Entry 6AH5 (X-ray diffraction, 3.82 A resolution); this record covers chains A and C of the 3 polymer chains in the assembly.

Chain A (and C):
Molecule: P2X purinoceptor 3
Source organism: Homo sapiens
Notes: chain C of this document is another copy of the same molecule, construct and numbering; everything in this record applies to it too
UniProtKB: P56373 (P2RX3_HUMAN); residue numbers follow UniProt; this construct covers 17-363
Chain sequence (362 residues; row label = number of the first residue in the row):
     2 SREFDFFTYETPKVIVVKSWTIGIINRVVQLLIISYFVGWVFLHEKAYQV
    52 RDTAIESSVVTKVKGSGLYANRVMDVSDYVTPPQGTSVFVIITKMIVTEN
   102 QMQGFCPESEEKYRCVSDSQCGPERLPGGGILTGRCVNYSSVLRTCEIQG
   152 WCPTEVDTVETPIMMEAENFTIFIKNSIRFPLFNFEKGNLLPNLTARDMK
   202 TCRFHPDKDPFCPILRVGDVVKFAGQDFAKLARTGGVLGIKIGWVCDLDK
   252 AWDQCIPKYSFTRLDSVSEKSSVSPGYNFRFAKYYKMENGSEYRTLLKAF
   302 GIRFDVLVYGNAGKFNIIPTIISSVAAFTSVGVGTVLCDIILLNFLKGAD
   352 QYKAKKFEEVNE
Not modelled in the structure: 2-6
Disulfide bonds: Cys107-Cys153, Cys116-Cys137, Cys122-Cys147, Cys203-Cys213, Cys247-Cys256
Covalent attachments: N-acetylglucosamine (NAG) linked to Asn170, Asn194
Differences from the reference sequence: expression tag (2-16)
Bound ions: Mg2+: Asp158 (together with ATP)
Residues lining bound ligands:
  - ATP (adenosine-5'-triphosphate), molecule 1: Lys63, Val64, Lys65, Thr172, Ile173, Phe174, Met200, Ile215
  - ATP, molecule 2: Asp158, Val274, Ser275, Asn279, Arg281, Lys299
UniProt features mapped onto this chain:
  - binding site (ATP): Lys63, Lys65, Thr172, Ser275, Asn279, Arg281, Lys299
  - binding site (Mg(2+)): Glu111, Asp158
  - binding site (Ca(2+)): Asp158
  - glycosylation (N-linked (GlcNAc...) asparagine): Asn139, Asn170, Asn194, Asn290
  - mutagenesis: Val61 (V61R: Decreases sensitivity to the allosteric inhibitor AF-219), Lys176 (K176R: Does not affect the inhibition the allosteric inhibitor AF-219), Ser178 (S178F: Does not affect the inhibition the allosteric inhibitor AF-219), Gly189 (G189A: Abolishes the inhibition by the allosteric inhibitor AF-219), Asn190 (N190A: Decreases sensitivity to the allosteric inhibitor AF-219), Val238 (V238L: Decreases sensitivity to the allosteric inhibitor AF-219), Arg264 (R264A: Decreases sensitivity to the allosteric inhibitor AF-219), Leu265 (L265W: Decreases sensitivity to the allosteric inhibitor AF-219), Ser267 (S267A: Does not affect the inhibition he allosteric inhibitor AF-219)
From the paper describing this entry:
  - Mg2+ coordination: Asp158
  - conformationally variable residues (side-chain flip): Asp158
  - binding site for ATP: Lys63, Lys65, Phe174, Ser275, Asn279, Arg281, Lys299
  - mutagenesis - D158A: increased binding to ATP
  - mutagenesis - E156A, E156A/D158A, D158A: decreased signaling in response to Mg2+-ATP
  - mutagenesis - E109A, E111A: unchanged signaling in response to Mg2+-ATP
  - mutagenesis - E109A/E156A/D158A: abolished signaling in response to Mg2+-ATP
  - mutagenesis - E156A (0.8 +/- 0.1 uM), E156A/D158A (1.1 +/- 0.2 uM), D158A (1.0 +/- 0.1 uM): unchanged signaling in response to ATP

Chain A / chain C interface:
Pairs across the interface (96; chain A residue first):
  Glu11(A) with Phe358(C)
  Lys14(A) with Pro13(C); Lys14(C), hydrogen bond (backbone-backbone)
  Val15(A) with Thr12(C); Pro13(C), hydrophobic; Lys14(C)
  Ile16(A) with Glu11(C); Thr12(C), hydrogen bond (backbone-backbone)
  Val17(A) with Tyr10(C)
  Val18(A) with Thr9(C); Tyr10(C), hydrogen bond (backbone-backbone)
  Lys19(A) with Thr9(C)
  Ile23(A) with Tyr10(C), hydrophobic
  Gly24(A) with Phe8(C)
  Ile25(A) with Phe8(C), hydrophobic
  Asn27(A) with Tyr10(C)
  Arg28(A) with Phe8(C)
  Trp41(A) with Ile319(C), hydrophobic
  Thr82(A) with Gln85(C), hydrogen bond
  Pro83(A) with Gln85(C)
  Gln104(A) with Arg73(C); Val74(C), hydrogen bond (side chain-backbone)
  Leu127(A) with Asn170(C)
  Gly129(A) with Ser67(C)
  Gly130(A) with Ser67(C), hydrogen bond (backbone-side chain); Asp76(C)
  Gly131(A) with Ser67(C), hydrogen bond (backbone-side chain)
  Ile132(A) with Ser67(C); Leu69(C), hydrophobic
  Gln150(A) with Val74(C)
  Gly151(A) with Val74(C)
  Trp152(A) with Val74(C), hydrogen bond (side chain-backbone); Asp79(C), hydrogen bond
  Lys242(A) with Glu57(C), salt bridge
  Leu265(A) with Ser59(C); Ser178(C)
  Asp266(A) with Ser59(C); Ser178(C)
  Ser267(A) with Ser178(C), hydrogen bond (backbone-side chain); Glu187(C)
  Val268(A) with Lys176(C); Ser178(C), hydrogen bond (backbone-side chain); Leu191(C), hydrophobic
  Ser269(A) with Lys176(C), hydrogen bond
  Val274(A) with Met200(C), hydrophobic
  Ser275(A) with Lys176(C), hydrogen bond
  Gly277(A) with Lys176(C), hydrogen bond (backbone-side chain)
  Tyr278(A) with Val61(C), hydrophobic; Gln85(C), hydrogen bond (side chain-backbone)
  Asn279(A) with Lys63(C)
  Phe280(A) with Pro84(C); Gln85(C)
  Arg281(A) with Lys63(C); Lys65(C); Ser78(C); Pro84(C)
  Phe282(A) with Ser78(C); Pro84(C), hydrophobic
  Tyr285(A) with Ser78(C); Asp79(C), hydrogen bond; Lys284(C)
  Tyr286(A) with Tyr286(C)
  Lys287(A) with Glu100(C), salt bridge; Asn101(C); Tyr286(C); Tyr294(C)
  Met288(A) with Tyr294(C)
  Glu293(A) with Arg73(C), salt bridge; Lys284(C), salt bridge
  Arg295(A) with Asp76(C), salt bridge; Asp79(C), salt bridge
  Leu297(A) with Ser78(C)
  Arg304(A) with Val60(C), hydrogen bond (side chain-backbone); Gln85(C), hydrogen bond (side chain-backbone); Gly86(C), hydrogen bond (side chain-backbone)
  Thr336(A) with Tyr10(C), hydrogen bond (backbone-side chain)
  Cys339(A) with Tyr10(C), hydrophobic
  Asp340(A) with Tyr10(C), hydrogen bond; Thr12(C), hydrogen bond
  Lys357(A) with Thr12(C), hydrogen bond; Pro13(C), hydrogen bond (side chain-backbone); Lys14(C); Val15(C), hydrogen bond (backbone-backbone)
  Phe358(A) with Val15(C), hydrophobic; Val17(C), hydrophobic
  Glu359(A) with Val15(C), hydrogen bond (backbone-backbone); Ile16(C); Val17(C), hydrogen bond (backbone-backbone); Lys356(C), salt bridge
  Val361(A) with Ile16(C), hydrophobic; Val17(C), hydrogen bond (backbone-backbone); Val18(C), hydrophobic; Lys19(C)
  Asn362(A) with Lys19(C)
  Glu363(A) with Gln352(C); Tyr353(C)
Other interface residues (no listed pair), chain A (62 interface residues in all): Ser20, Tyr37, Pro128, Val238, Lys271, Lys356, Glu360
Other interface residues (no listed pair), chain C (55 interface residues in all): Phe7, Ser58, Gly66, Gly68, Thr87, Phe174, Asn177, Ile179, Gly189, Tyr285, Ile323

Summary:
62 residues of chain A face 55 of chain C across their interface; the contacts include 28 hydrogen bonds and 7
salt bridges. Polar pairs include Lys242(A)-Glu57(C), Lys287(A)-Glu100(C) and Glu293(A)-Arg73(C). From the
paper: a binding site for ATP at Lys63(A), Lys65(A) and Phe174(A) among others; E156A, E156A/D158A and D158A
of chain A reduce signaling in response to Mg2+-ATP; 6 substitutions were tested in all.
Both chains are P2X purinoceptor 3 (Homo sapiens). Entry 6AH5 (Structure of human P2X3 receptor in complex
with ATP and Mg2+ ion) was determined by X-ray diffraction (same publication as 6AH4).
